6DPC - chains A and C of the 4 polymer chains in the assembly; structure by X-ray diffraction, 1.34 A resolution.

# Chain A
Molecule: Ribonuclease H
Organism: Bacillus halodurans (strain ATCC BAA-125 / DSM 18197 / FERM 7344 / JCM 9153 / C-125)
Notes: EC 3.1.26.4
UniProtKB: Q9KEI9 (RNH1_BACHD); residues 61-196 here = UniProt positions 61-196
Sequence (136 residues; each row starts with the number of its first residue):
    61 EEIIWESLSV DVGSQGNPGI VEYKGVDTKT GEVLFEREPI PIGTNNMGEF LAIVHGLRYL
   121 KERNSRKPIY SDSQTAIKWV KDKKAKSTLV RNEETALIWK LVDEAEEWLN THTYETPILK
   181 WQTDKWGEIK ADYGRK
Curated features (UniProtKB/Swiss-Prot):
  - binding site (Mg(2+)): Asp71, Glu109, Asp132, Asp192
Ion coordination: Mn2+ site 1: Asp71, Asp192 (shared with 1 residue of chain b); Mn2+ site 2: Asp71, Glu109, Asp132 (shared with 1 residue of chain B; 1 residue of chain b); Mn2+ site 3: Asp163, Glu166; K+ site 1: Glu188 (shared with 1 residue of chain b); K+ site 2: Asp192 (shared with 1 residue of chain b); Mn2+ site 4 near Lys196 (its only coordinating residue here)

# Chain C
Molecule: 6-nt DNA strand
Sequence (6 nucleotides; each row starts with the number of its first residue):
     1 CGATGT
Ion coordination: K+: DT4, DG5

# Interface between chain A and chain C
Contacting residue pairs - 20 pairs, chain A then chain C:
  Asn77(A) with DA3(C), hydrogen bond to the base; DT4(C), hydrogen bond to the sugar
  Pro78(A) with DA3(C), phosphate contact; DT4(C), phosphate contact
  Thr104(A) with DT4(C), phosphate contact; DG5(C), hydrogen bond to the phosphate
  Asn105(A) with DT4(C), hydrogen bond to the base
  Asn106(A) with DT4(C), hydrogen bond to the base; DG5(C), hydrogen bond to the sugar
  Met107(A) with DG5(C), phosphate contact
  Gln134(A) with DG5(C), base contact; DT6(C), base contact
  Thr135(A) with DG5(C), sugar contact
  Lys138(A) with DT6(C), phosphate contact
  Trp139(A) with DG5(C), phosphate contact; DT6(C), hydrogen bond to the phosphate
  Lys146(A) with DT6(C), salt bridge to the phosphate
  Ser147(A) with DG5(C), hydrogen bond to the phosphate
  Thr148(A) with DG5(C), hydrogen bond to the phosphate
  Leu149(A) with DG5(C), phosphate contact

# Overview
The interface between chain A and chain C involves 14 residues on one side and 4 on the other, with 9 hydrogen
bonds and 1 salt bridge. Polar contacts include Asn77(A)-DA3(C), Asn105(A)-DT4(C) and Asn106(A)-DT4(C).
Curated annotation (UniProt) lists 4 Mg2+-binding residues on chain A.
Here chain A is Ribonuclease H (Bacillus halodurans (strain ATCC BAA-125 / DSM 18197 / FERM 7344 / JCM 9153 /
C-125)) and chain C is a 6-nt DNA strand. Entry 6DPC (Crystal Structure of Bacillus Halodurans Ribonuclease H1
in Complex with an RNA/DNA Hybrid: Reaction in 12 ...) was determined by X-ray diffraction together with 6DMN,
6DMV, 6DO8, 6DO9, 6DOA, 6DOB and 46 further entries from the same study.
